PDB entry 5W5X | X-ray diffraction, 2.50 A resolution | chains L and A of the 3 polymer chains in the assembly

== Chain L ==
Name: 3C10 Fab' light chain
Organism: Rattus norvegicus
Notes: antibody fragment or engineered binder
Sequence (213 residues; each row starts with the number of its first residue):
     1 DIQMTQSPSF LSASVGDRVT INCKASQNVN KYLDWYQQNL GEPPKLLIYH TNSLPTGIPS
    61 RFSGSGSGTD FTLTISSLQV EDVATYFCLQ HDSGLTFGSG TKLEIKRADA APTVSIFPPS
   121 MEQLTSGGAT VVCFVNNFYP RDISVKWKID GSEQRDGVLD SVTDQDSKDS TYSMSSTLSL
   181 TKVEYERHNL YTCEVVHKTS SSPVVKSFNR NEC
Not modelled in the structure: 213
Disulfide bonds: Cys23-Cys88, Cys133-Cys193
Metal / ion sites: Zn2+ near His188 (its only coordinating residue here)

== Chain A ==
Name: Apoptosis regulator BAX
Organism: Homo sapiens
Reference sequence: Q07812 (BAX_HUMAN); numbering as in UniProt (aligned over 1-192)
Sequence (194 residues; each row starts with the number of its first residue):
     1 MDGSGEQPRG GGPTSSEQIM KTGALLLQGF IQDRAGRMGG EAPELALDPV PQDASTKKLS
    61 ESLKRIGDEL DSNMELQRMI AAVDTDSPRE VFFRVAADMF SDGNFNWGRV VALFYFASKL
   121 VLKALSTKVP ELIRTIMGWT LDFLRERLLG WIQDQGGWDG LLSYFGTGTW QTVTIFVAGV
   181 LTASLTIWKK MGSS
Not modelled in the structure: 1-11, 43-52, 189-194
Differences from the reference sequence: engineered mutation Ser62 (Cys in Q07812), Ser126 (Cys in Q07812), Gly168 (Pro in Q07812); expression tag (193-194)
Swiss-Prot annotation at these positions:
  - motif: Leu59 to Asn73 (BH3), Asp98 to Ser118 (BH1), Gly150 to Phe165 (BH2)
  - modified residue: Met1 (N-acetylmethionine)
  - cross-link (Glycyl lysine isopeptide (Lys-Gly)): Lys128 (interchain with G-Cter in ubiquitin), Lys190 (interchain with G-Cter in ubiquitin)
  - natural variant: Gly11 (G11E: In a plasmacytoma cell line), Gly67 (G67R: In a T-cell acute lymphoblastic leukemia cell line), Gly108 (G108V: In a Burkitt lymphoma)
  - mutagenesis: Lys21 (K21E: Reduces interaction with BCL2L11, homooligomerization and triggering of apoptosis), Met74 (M74D/E: Strongly reduced interaction with MCL1, BCL2, BCL2L1 and BCL2L2. No effect on cytochrome c release and subsequent apoptosis triggered by etoposide), Lys128 (K128R: Partial loss of polyubiquitination), Thr172 to Gly192 (Enhanced fiber formation with humanin), Ser184 (S184D/E/H/K: Constitutive cytoplasmic location; S184V: Constitutive mitochondrial location. Enhanced fiber formation with humanin), Lys189 (K189R: No loss of polyubiquitination), Lys190 (K190R: Partial loss of polyubiquitination)

== Interface between chain L and chain A ==
Pairs across the interface (11; chain L residue first):
  Tyr32(L) - Arg37(A)
  His91(L) - Arg37(A)  hydrogen bond (backbone-side chain)
  His91(L) - Met38(A)
  His91(L) - Gly39(A)  hydrogen bond (backbone-backbone)
  Asp92(L) - Gly39(A)
  Asp92(L) - Gly40(A)
  Ser93(L) - Gly39(A)
  Gly94(L) - Gly39(A)  hydrogen bond (backbone-backbone)
  Gly94(L) - Ala42(A)
  Leu95(L) - Met38(A)  hydrophobic
  Leu95(L) - Gly39(A)
Interface residues without a listed pair, chain L (8 interface residues in all): Asp34, Leu89

== Overview ==
Chain L and chain A form an interface of 8 and 5 residues respectively, with 3 hydrogen bonds. Among the polar
pairs are His91(L)-Arg37(A), His91(L)-Gly39(A) and Gly94(L)-Gly39(A). Curated annotation (UniProt) lists 6
mutagenesis sites on chain A.
Chain L is 3C10 Fab' light chain (Rattus norvegicus) and chain A is Apoptosis regulator BAX (Homo sapiens);
the structure, Crystal structure of BAXP168G in complex with an activating antibody, was determined by X-ray
diffraction, deposited together with 5W5Z, 5W60, 5W61, 5W62 and 5W63.
